Entry 8GUI (electron microscopy, 2.81 A resolution); this record covers chains A and I of the 12 polymer chains in the assembly.

# Chain A
Molecule: Histone H3.1
From: Homo sapiens
Reference sequence: P68431 (H31_HUMAN); residues 0-135 here correspond to UniProt positions 1-136 (UniProt number = residue number + 1)
Sequence (136 residues; row label = number of the first residue in the row; numbering starts at 0):
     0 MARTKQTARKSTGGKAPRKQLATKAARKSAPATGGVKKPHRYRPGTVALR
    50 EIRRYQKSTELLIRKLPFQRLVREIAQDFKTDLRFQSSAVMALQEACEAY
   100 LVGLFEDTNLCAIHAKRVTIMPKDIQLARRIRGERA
Unresolved in the structure: 0-36, 135
Swiss-Prot annotation at these positions:
  - modified residue: Arg2 (Asymmetric dimethylarginine), Thr3 (Phosphothreonine), Lys4 (Allysine), Gln5 (5-glutamyl dopamine), Thr6 (Phosphothreonine), Arg8 (Citrulline), Lys9 (N6,N6,N6-trimethyllysine), Ser10 (ADP-ribosylserine), Thr11 (Phosphothreonine), Lys14 (N6-(2-hydroxyisobutyryl)lysine), Arg17 (Asymmetric dimethylarginine), Lys18 (N6-(2-hydroxyisobutyryl)lysine), Lys23 (N6-(2-hydroxyisobutyryl)lysine), Arg26 (Citrulline), Lys27 (N6,N6,N6-trimethyllysine), Ser28 (ADP-ribosylserine), Lys36 (N6,N6,N6-trimethyllysine), Lys37 (N6-methyllysine), Tyr41 (Phosphotyrosine), Lys56 (N6,N6,N6-trimethyllysine) and 8 more in UniProt
  - lipidation: Lys18 (N6-decanoyllysine)

# Chain I
Molecule: 147-nt DNA strand
Sequence (147 nucleotides; numbered 1 to 147; the number before each row is that of its first residue):
     1 CTGGAGAATCCCGGTGCCGAGGCCGCTCAATTGGTCGTAGACAGCTCTAG
    51 CACCGCTTAAACGCACGTACGCGCTGTCCCCCGCGTTTTAACCGCCAAGG
   101 GGATTACTCCCTAGTCTCCAGGCACGTGTCAGATATATACATCCTGT

# Interface between chain A and chain I
Contacting residue pairs (26):
  His39(A) with DA7(I), sugar contact
  Arg40(A) with DG83(I), hydrogen bond to the base; DC84(I), hydrogen bond to the sugar
  Tyr41(A) with DG6(I), base contact; DA7(I), sugar contact; DG83(I), sugar contact; DC84(I), hydrogen bond to the phosphate
  Pro43(A) with DC82(I), phosphate contact; DG83(I), sugar contact
  Gly44(A) with DC82(I), phosphate contact; DG83(I), hydrogen bond to the phosphate
  Thr45(A) with DG83(I), phosphate contact
  Val46(A) with DG83(I), hydrogen bond to the phosphate; DC84(I), phosphate contact
  Ala47(A) with DG83(I), hydrogen bond to the phosphate
  Arg49(A) with DA8(I), sugar contact
  Lys56(A) with DC10(I), salt bridge to the phosphate
  Arg63(A) with DA91(I), phosphate contact; DC92(I), salt bridge to the phosphate
  Lys64(A) with DC92(I), hydrogen bond to the phosphate
  Leu65(A) with DA91(I), phosphate contact; DC92(I), hydrogen bond to the phosphate
  Pro66(A) with DA91(I), phosphate contact
  Arg69(A) with DA91(I), salt bridge to the phosphate
  Arg83(A) with DG100(I), sugar contact; DG101(I), sugar contact
Also at the interface, not in a pair above, chain A (18 interface residues in all): Arg42, Asp81
Also at the interface, not in a pair above, chain I (12 interface residues in all): DT9

# In short
18 residues of chain A face 12 of chain I across their interface; the contacts include 8 hydrogen bonds and 3
salt bridges. Among the polar pairs are Arg40(A)-DG83(I), Arg40(A)-DC84(I) and Tyr41(A)-DC84(I).
Here chain A is Histone H3.1 (Homo sapiens) and chain I is a 147-nt DNA strand. Entry 8GUI (Bre1-nucleosome
complex (Model I)) was determined by electron microscopy, deposited together with 8GUJ and 8GUK.
